PDB entry 7Q7G | X-ray diffraction, 2.69 A resolution | chains L and M of the 3 polymer chains in the assembly

== Chain L ==
Protein: Reaction center protein L chain
Source organism: Cereibacter sphaeroides
UniProt: P0C0Y8 (RCEL_RHOSH); residues 1-281 here correspond to UniProt positions 2-282 (UniProt number = residue number + 1)
Chain sequence (281 residues; numbered 1 to 281; the number before each row is that of its first residue):
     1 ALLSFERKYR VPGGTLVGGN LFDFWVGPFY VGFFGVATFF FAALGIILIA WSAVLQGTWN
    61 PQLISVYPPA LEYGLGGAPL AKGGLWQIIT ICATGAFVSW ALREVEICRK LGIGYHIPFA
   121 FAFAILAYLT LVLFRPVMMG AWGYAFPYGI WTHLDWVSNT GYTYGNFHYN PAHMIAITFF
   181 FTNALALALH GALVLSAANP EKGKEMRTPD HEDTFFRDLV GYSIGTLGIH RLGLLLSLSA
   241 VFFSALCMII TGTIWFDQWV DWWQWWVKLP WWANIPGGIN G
Sequence notes: engineered mutation Thr-178 (Ser179 in P0C0Y8)
Ion coordination: Fe ion: His-190, His-230 (shared with His-219(M), Glu-234(M), His-266(M) of chain M)
Small-molecule neighbours:
  - bacteriochlorophyll a (BCL), molecule 1: Ile-46, Ile-49, Phe-97, Tyr-128, Leu-131, Phe-146, Ile-150, Trp-151, His-153, Leu-154, Trp-156, Val-157
  - bacteriochlorophyll a (BCL), molecule 2: Phe-97, Phe-121, Ala-124, Ile-125, Ala-127, Tyr-128, Leu-131, Trp-156, Val-157, Ser-158, Thr-160, Gly-161, Tyr-162, Asn-166, Phe-167, His-168, His-173, Ala-176, Ile-177, Phe-180, Phe-181, Ser-244, Ala-245, Cys-247, Met-248
  - bacteriochlorophyll a (BCL), molecule 3: Val-157, Tyr-162, His-168, Phe-181
  - bacteriochlorophyll a (BCL), molecule 4: His-168, Met-174, Ile-177, Thr-178, Phe-181, Thr-182, Leu-185
  - bacteriopheophytin a (BPH), molecule 1: Thr-38, Phe-41, Ala-42, Gly-45, Ile-49, Ile-89, Cys-92, Ala-93, Ala-96, Phe-97, Trp-100, Glu-104, Ile-117, Ala-120, Phe-121, Phe-123, Ala-124, Tyr-128, Phe-146, Tyr-148, Gly-149, Ile-150, His-153, Phe-180, Ser-237, Leu-238, Val-241
  - bacteriopheophytin a (BPH), molecule 2: Phe-181, Ala-184, Leu-185, Ala-188, Leu-189, Leu-219, Val-220
  - ubiquinone-7 (UQ7): Val-26, Phe-29, Tyr-30, Val-31, Gly-35, Val-36, Thr-38, Phe-39, Trp-100, Arg-103

== Chain M ==
Protein: Reaction center protein M chain
Source organism: Cereibacter sphaeroides
UniProt: P0C0Y9 (RCEM_RHOSH); residues 1-302 here correspond to UniProt positions 2-303 (UniProt number = residue number + 1)
Chain sequence (302 residues; row label = number of the first residue in the row):
     1 AEYQNIFTQV QVRGPADLGM TEDVNLANRS GVGPFSTLLG WFGNAQLGPI YLGSLGVLSL
    61 FSGLMWFFTI GIWFWYQAGW NPAVFLRDLF FFSLEPPAPE YGLSFAAPLK EGGLWLIASF
   121 FMFVAVWSWW GRTYLRAQAL GMGKHTAWAF LSAIWLWMVL GFIRPILMGS WSEAVPYGIF
   181 SHLDWTNNFS LVHGNLHYNP FHGLSIAFLY GSALLFAMHG ATILAVSRFG GERELEQIAD
   241 RGTAAERAAL FWRWTMGFNA TMEGIHRWAI WMAVLVTLTG GIGILLSGTV VDNWYVWGQN
   301 HG
Disordered / not traced: 1, 302
Sequence notes: engineered mutation Thr-8 (Ser9 in P0C0Y9), His-197 (Phe198 in P0C0Y9)
Ion coordination: Fe ion: His-219, Glu-234, His-266 (shared with His-190(L), His-230(L) of chain L)
Small-molecule neighbours:
  - bacteriochlorophyll a (BCL), molecule 1: Trp-66, Met-122, Val-126, Phe-150, Ala-153, Ile-154, Leu-156, Trp-157, Leu-160, Trp-185, Thr-186, Asn-187, Phe-189, Ser-190, Asn-195, Leu-196, His-197, His-202, Ser-205, Ile-206, Leu-209, Tyr-210, Val-276, Thr-277, Gly-280, Gly-281, Ile-284
  - bacteriochlorophyll a (BCL), molecule 2: Met-122, Trp-157, Leu-160, Val-175, Ile-179, His-182, Leu-183, Trp-185, Thr-186
  - bacteriochlorophyll a (BCL), molecule 3: His-197, Gly-203, Ile-206, Ala-207, Tyr-210, Gly-211, Leu-214
  - bacteriopheophytin a (BPH), molecule 1: Ser-59, Leu-60, Gly-63, Ala-125, Val-126, Trp-129, Thr-133, Thr-146, Ala-149, Phe-150, Ser-152, Ala-153, Ala-273, Val-274, Thr-277
  - bacteriopheophytin a (BPH), molecule 2: Tyr-210, Ala-213, Leu-214, Ala-217, Met-218, Trp-252, Thr-255, Met-256
  - speroidenone (SPN): Trp-66, Phe-67, Phe-68, Ile-70, Gly-71, Ile-72, Phe-74, Trp-75, Phe-85, Leu-89, Trp-115, Leu-116, Ser-119, Phe-120, Met-122, Phe-123, Trp-157, Met-158, Gly-161, Phe-162, Trp-171, Ala-174, Val-175, Pro-176, Tyr-177, Gly-178, Ile-179, His-182
  - ubiquinone-7 (UQ7): Leu-214, Leu-215, Met-218, His-219, Thr-222, Ile-223, Ala-245, Ala-248, Ala-249, Trp-252, Met-256, Phe-258, Asn-259, Ala-260, Thr-261, Met-262, Ile-265, Trp-268, Met-272
UniProt features mapped onto this chain:
  - binding site ((7R,8Z)-bacteriochlorophyll b): His-182, His-202
  - binding site (Fe cation): His-219, Glu-234, His-266
  - binding site (a ubiquinone): Trp-252

== How chain L and chain M interact ==
Pairs across the interface (205):
  Ala-1(L) with Arg-253(M), hydrogen bond (backbone-side chain)
  Leu-3(L) with Arg-253(M); Asn-259(M)
  Phe-5(L) with Arg-241(M); Glu-246(M)
  Glu-6(L) with Leu-250(M); Arg-253(M), salt bridge; Trp-254(M), hydrogen bond
  Lys-8(L) with Glu-246(M), salt bridge
  Tyr-9(L) with Thr-243(M), hydrogen bond; Glu-246(M), hydrogen bond; Arg-247(M); Leu-250(M), hydrophobic; Trp-254(M)
  Arg-10(L) with Trp-254(M)
  Trp-25(L) with Trp-254(M)
  Pro-28(L) with Arg-253(M); Trp-254(M); Gly-257(M)
  Phe-29(L) with Trp-254(M); Thr-255(M); Met-256(M); Gly-257(M)
  Tyr-30(L) with Trp-254(M), hydrogen bond (backbone-backbone)
  Trp-100(L) with Thr-255(M)
  Arg-103(L) with Trp-254(M), hydrogen bond (side chain-backbone); Thr-255(M), hydrogen bond (side chain-backbone)
  Glu-104(L) with Phe-251(M); Thr-255(M)
  Ile-107(L) with Phe-251(M), hydrophobic; Trp-254(M), hydrophobic; Thr-255(M)
  Cys-108(L) with Phe-251(M), hydrophobic
  Lys-110(L) with Trp-254(M)
  Leu-111(L) with Arg-247(M), hydrogen bond (backbone-side chain); Phe-251(M); Trp-254(M), hydrophobic
  Gly-112(L) with Arg-228(M), hydrogen bond (backbone-side chain); Phe-229(M)
  Ile-113(L) with Ala-225(M); Val-226(M), hydrophobic; Arg-228(M); Phe-229(M), hydrophobic; Arg-247(M); Phe-251(M), hydrophobic
  Gly-114(L) with Ala-225(M), hydrogen bond (backbone-backbone); Arg-228(M)
  His-116(L) with Gln-4(M), hydrogen bond (side chain-backbone); Ala-221(M); Leu-224(M); Ala-225(M)
  Ile-117(L) with Ala-221(M), hydrophobic; Thr-222(M); Phe-251(M), hydrophobic; Trp-252(M), hydrophobic
  Trp-151(L) with His-197(M); Tyr-198(M), hydrophobic
  Leu-154(L) with His-197(M)
  Asp-155(L) with Tyr-198(M), hydrogen bond
  Tyr-162(L) with Asn-187(M), hydrogen bond; Leu-191(M)
  Asn-166(L) with Asp-184(M); Asn-187(M)
  His-168(L) with Leu-183(M), hydrogen bond (side chain-backbone); Thr-186(M)
  Tyr-169(L) with Phe-180(M), hydrophobic; Asp-184(M), hydrogen bond
  Met-174(L) with Phe-180(M), hydrophobic
  Phe-180(L) with Leu-209(M); Ala-213(M), hydrophobic
  Asn-183(L) with Ser-212(M); Ala-213(M), hydrogen bond (side chain-backbone); Phe-216(M)
  Ala-184(L) with Ala-273(M)
  Ala-186(L) with Phe-216(M)
  Leu-187(L) with Ser-212(M); Phe-216(M); Ala-269(M), hydrophobic
  Ala-188(L) with Ala-273(M), hydrophobic
  His-190(L) with His-219(M); Glu-234(M), salt bridge; His-266(M), hydrogen bond
  Gly-191(L) with His-266(M)
  Ala-192(L) with His-145(M); Thr-146(M); Ile-270(M), hydrophobic
  Val-194(L) with Glu-234(M); His-266(M)
  Leu-195(L) with His-145(M); Glu-263(M); His-266(M); Arg-267(M)
  Ser-196(L) with Met-142(M); Gly-143(M), hydrogen bond (backbone-backbone); His-145(M)
  Ala-197(L) with Leu-235(M), hydrophobic
  Ala-198(L) with Leu-235(M)
  Asn-199(L) with Gly-143(M); His-145(M); Glu-263(M), hydrogen bond; Arg-267(M), hydrogen bond
  Pro-200(L) with Gly-141(M); Gly-143(M)
  Glu-201(L) with Gln-138(M); Gly-141(M), hydrogen bond (backbone-backbone); Met-142(M); Lys-144(M), salt bridge
  Met-206(L) with Leu-235(M); Ile-238(M), hydrophobic
  Arg-207(L) with Glu-22(M), salt bridge; Leu-140(M), hydrogen bond (side chain-backbone); Gly-141(M); Leu-235(M)
  Thr-208(L) with Leu-235(M)
  Pro-209(L) with Leu-235(M)
  Asp-210(L) with Met-20(M)
  His-211(L) with Met-20(M); Glu-22(M), salt bridge; Leu-140(M); Met-142(M)
  Glu-212(L) with Leu-235(M)
  Thr-214(L) with Gly-19(M); Met-20(M), hydrogen bond (side chain-backbone); Arg-29(M); Leu-140(M)
  Phe-215(L) with Thr-133(M); Arg-136(M); Ala-137(M); Leu-140(M), hydrophobic; Met-142(M), hydrophobic; Thr-146(M)
  Arg-217(L) with Asp-17(M); Pro-49(M); Ile-50(M); Tyr-51(M)
  Asp-218(L) with Val-24(M); Arg-29(M), salt bridge; Ile-50(M); Tyr-51(M), hydrogen bond (backbone-backbone); Arg-132(M), hydrogen bond (backbone-side chain)
  Leu-219(L) with Trp-129(M); Arg-132(M), hydrogen bond (backbone-side chain); Thr-133(M)
  Val-220(L) with Ile-50(M)
  Gly-221(L) with Leu-47(M); Gly-48(M), hydrogen bond (backbone-backbone); Pro-49(M); Ile-50(M)
  Tyr-222(L) with Leu-39(M); Asn-44(M), hydrogen bond (side chain-backbone); Gln-46(M); Leu-47(M), hydrophobic
  Ser-223(L) with Asn-44(M), hydrogen bond (backbone-side chain)
  Ile-224(L) with Gly-43(M); Asn-44(M), hydrogen bond (backbone-backbone)
  Gly-225(L) with Asn-44(M)
  Thr-226(L) with Glu-232(M)
  Leu-227(L) with Asn-5(M); Leu-224(M), hydrophobic
  Gly-228(L) with Phe-42(M)
  Ile-229(L) with Phe-216(M)
  His-230(L) with His-219(M), hydrogen bond; Gly-220(M); Ile-223(M); Glu-234(M), salt bridge
  Arg-231(L) with Tyr-3(M); Asn-5(M), hydrogen bond; Ile-6(M), hydrogen bond (side chain-backbone); Phe-7(M); Thr-8(M), hydrogen bond; Trp-41(M), hydrogen bond (side chain-backbone); Phe-42(M), hydrogen bond (side chain-backbone); Leu-224(M)
  Leu-232(L) with Phe-42(M)
  Gly-233(L) with Phe-216(M)
  Leu-234(L) with Ala-217(M); Ala-221(M), hydrophobic; Leu-224(M), hydrophobic
  Ser-237(L) with Ala-213(M); Ala-217(M)
  Trp-263(L) with Phe-180(M), hydrophobic
  Trp-266(L) with Leu-86(M), hydrogen bond (side chain-backbone); Arg-87(M), hydrogen bond (side chain-backbone)
  Val-267(L) with Arg-87(M); Phe-91(M), hydrophobic
  Trp-272(L) with Ala-83(M); Leu-86(M), hydrophobic; Arg-87(M), hydrogen bond (backbone-side chain)
  Ile-275(L) with Asn-81(M); Ala-83(M), hydrophobic; Val-84(M), hydrophobic; Arg-87(M), hydrogen bond (backbone-side chain)
  Pro-276(L) with Val-84(M)
  Gly-277(L) with Val-84(M); Arg-87(M), hydrogen bond (backbone-side chain)
  Gly-278(L) with Gln-77(M); Val-84(M); Asp-88(M)
  Ile-279(L) with Asp-88(M), hydrogen bond (backbone-side chain); Phe-91(M), hydrophobic; Phe-92(M), hydrophobic
  Asn-280(L) with Arg-87(M); Asp-88(M), hydrogen bond; Phe-91(M)
  Gly-281(L) with Arg-87(M)
Also at the interface, not in a pair above, chain L (98 interface residues in all): Leu-2, Ala-120, Val-157, Ser-158, Phe-181, Leu-189, Leu-193, Lys-204, Asp-213, Leu-235, Ala-273
Also at the interface, not in a pair above, chain M (96 interface residues in all): Phe-90, Tyr-210, Ala-239, Ala-249, Met-272

== In short ==
98 residues of chain L face 96 of chain M across their interface; the contacts include 43 hydrogen bonds and 8
salt bridges. Polar pairs include Glu-6(L)/Arg-253(M), Lys-8(L)/Glu-246(M) and His-190(L)/Glu-234(M).
Chain L is Reaction center protein L chain and chain M is Reaction center protein M chain, both from
Cereibacter sphaeroides; the structure, Room temperature structure of the Rhodobacter Sphaeroides
Photosynthetic Reaction Center F(M197)H mutant at 30 MPa helium ..., was determined by X-ray diffraction.
